Entry 7E3O (X-ray diffraction, 2.51 A resolution); this record covers chains L and H of the 3 polymer chains in the assembly.

# Chain L
Molecule: nCoV617 Light Chain
From: Homo sapiens
Sequence (215 residues; numbered 2 to 216; the number before each row is that of its first residue):
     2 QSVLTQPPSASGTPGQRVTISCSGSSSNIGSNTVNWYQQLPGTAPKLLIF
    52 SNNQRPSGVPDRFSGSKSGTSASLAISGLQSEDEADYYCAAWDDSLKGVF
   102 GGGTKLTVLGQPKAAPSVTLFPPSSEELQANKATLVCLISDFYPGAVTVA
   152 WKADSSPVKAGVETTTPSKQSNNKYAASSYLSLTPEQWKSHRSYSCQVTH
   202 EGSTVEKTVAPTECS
Disordered / not traced: 2-3, 173, 215-216
Disulfides: Cys-23/Cys-90, Cys-138/Cys-197

# Chain H
Molecule: nCoV617 Heigh Chain
From: Homo sapiens
Sequence (227 residues; each row starts with the number of its first residue):
     1 QVQLVESGGGVVQPGRSLRLSCAASGFTFSSYAMHWVRQAPGKGLEWVAL
    51 ISYDGSNKYADSVKGRFTISRDNSKNTLYLQMNSLRAEDTAVYYCARGLG
   101 LRFLEWPISSYWGQGTLVTVSSASTKGPSVFPLAPSSKSTSGGTAALGCL
   151 VKDYFPEPVTVSWNSGALTSGVHTFPAVLQSSGLYSLSSVVTVPSSSLGT
   201 QTYICNVNHKPSNTKVDKRVEPKSCDK
Disordered / not traced: 136-142, 224-227
Disulfides: Cys-22/Cys-95, Cys-149/Cys-205

# Interface between chain L and chain H
Pairs across the interface (60):
  Asn-36(L) with Trp-106(H); Pro-107(H)
  Tyr-38(L) with Pro-107(H); Ile-108(H), hydrogen bond (side chain-backbone)
  Gln-40(L) with Gln-39(H), hydrogen bond; Leu-45(H)
  Gly-43(L) with Tyr-94(H), hydrogen bond (backbone-side chain)
  Ala-45(L) with Trp-112(H), hydrophobic
  Pro-46(L) with Leu-45(H), hydrophobic; Ser-110(H); Trp-112(H)
  Lys-47(L) with Ser-110(H)
  Leu-48(L) with Leu-99(H), hydrophobic; Ile-108(H); Ser-110(H)
  Tyr-89(L) with Gln-39(H), hydrogen bond; Gly-44(H); Leu-45(H)
  Ala-92(L) with Trp-106(H)
  Trp-93(L) with Leu-50(H), hydrophobic; Trp-106(H)
  Leu-97(L) with Lys-58(H)
  Lys-98(L) with Trp-47(H)
  Gly-99(L) with Trp-47(H); Trp-106(H)
  Phe-101(L) with Leu-45(H); Trp-47(H)
  Thr-120(L) with Ala-146(H)
  Phe-122(L) with Leu-133(H), hydrophobic; Ala-134(H); Ala-146(H)
  Ser-125(L) with Phe-131(H); Pro-132(H)
  Glu-127(L) with Pro-132(H); Lys-218(H), salt bridge
  Glu-128(L) with Phe-131(H); Leu-150(H); Lys-152(H), salt bridge
  Thr-135(L) with Leu-150(H); Lys-152(H)
  Val-137(L) with Leu-150(H), hydrophobic; Ser-188(H)
  Leu-139(L) with Phe-175(H), hydrophobic; Val-190(H), hydrophobic
  Ile-140(L) with Phe-175(H)
  Ser-141(L) with Phe-175(H)
  Glu-164(L) with Val-178(H); Leu-179(H); Gln-180(H); Ser-181(H)
  Thr-165(L) with Val-178(H)
  Pro-168(L) with Pro-176(H), hydrophobic
  Gln-171(L) with His-173(H), hydrogen bond
  Ala-177(L) with Phe-175(H), hydrophobic
  Ala-178(L) with Phe-175(H)
  Ser-179(L) with Phe-175(H)
  Tyr-181(L) with Leu-150(H), hydrophobic; Val-178(H), hydrophobic; Leu-187(H); Ser-188(H), hydrogen bond
Also at the interface, not in a pair above, chain L (41 interface residues in all): Thr-44, Phe-51, Ala-91, Val-100, Gly-103, Lys-133, Thr-166, Lys-170
Also at the interface, not in a pair above, chain H (43 interface residues in all): Val-37, Lys-43, Glu-46, Tyr-59, Asp-61, Gly-113, Leu-147, Gly-148, Asp-153, Val-172, Ala-177, Ser-186

# Summary
41 residues of chain L face 43 of chain H across their interface, with 6 hydrogen bonds and 2 salt bridges.
Polar contacts include Glu-127(L)/Lys-218(H), Glu-128(L)/Lys-152(H) and Tyr-38(L)/Ile-108(H).
Chain L is nCoV617 Light Chain and chain H is nCoV617 Heigh Chain, both from Homo sapiens; the structure,
Crystal structure of SARS-CoV-2 receptor binding domain in complex with neutralizing antibody nCoV617, was
determined by X-ray diffraction.
